Entry 6EAX (X-ray diffraction, 1.19 A resolution); this record covers chains A and I.

# Chain A
Name: Cationic trypsin
Organism: Bos taurus
Notes: EC 3.4.21.4
UniProtKB: P00760 (TRY1_BOVIN); the construct lacks a stretch of the UniProt sequence and is renumbered around it, so the offset changes along the chain: 16-34 = UniProt 24-42; 37-67 = UniProt 43-73; 69-125 = UniProt 74-130; 127-130 = UniProt 131-134; 6 more segments
Amino-acid sequence (223 residues; numbered 16 to 245 plus 3 insertion-coded residues; 10 numbers in that range are skipped by the numbering (no residue carries them; nothing is unmodelled there); the number before each row is that of its first residue):
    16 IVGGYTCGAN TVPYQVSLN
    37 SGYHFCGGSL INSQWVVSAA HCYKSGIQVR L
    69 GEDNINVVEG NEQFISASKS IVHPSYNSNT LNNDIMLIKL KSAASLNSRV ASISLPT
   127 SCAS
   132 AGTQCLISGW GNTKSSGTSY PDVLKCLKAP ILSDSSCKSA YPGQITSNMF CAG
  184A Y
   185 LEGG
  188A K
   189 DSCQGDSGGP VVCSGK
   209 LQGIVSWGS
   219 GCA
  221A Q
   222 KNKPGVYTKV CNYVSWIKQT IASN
Disulfide bonds: Cys22-Cys157, Cys42-Cys58, Cys128-Cys232, Cys136-Cys201, Cys168-Cys182, Cys191-Cys220
Bound ions: Ca2+: Glu70, Asn72, Val75, Glu80
Residues lining bound ligands: N-carboxy-L-cysteine (J3D): Asn79, Asn115, Ser116, Arg117
Curated features (UniProtKB/Swiss-Prot):
  - active site (Charge relay system): His57, Asp102, Ser195
  - binding site (Ca(2+)): Glu70, Asn72, Val75, Glu80
  - binding site (substrate): Asp189, Ser190, Gln192, Gly193, Ser195

# Chain I
Name: Cys-thr-lys-ser-ile-cys
Amino-acid sequence (6 residues; each row starts with the number of its first residue):
     1 CTKSIC

# How chain A and chain I interact
Pairs across the interface (33):
  His40(A) with Ile5(I)
  Phe41(A) with Ser4(I); Ile5(I), hydrogen bond (backbone-backbone)
  Cys42(A) with Ser4(I)
  His57(A) with Thr2(I); Lys3(I); Ser4(I)
  Leu99(A) with Thr2(I)
  Tyr151(A) with Ile5(I), hydrophobic
  Asp189(A) with Lys3(I), salt bridge
  Ser190(A) with Lys3(I), hydrogen bond (backbone-side chain)
  Cys191(A) with Lys3(I)
  Gln192(A) with Cys1(I); Thr2(I), hydrogen bond (side chain-backbone); Lys3(I); Ser4(I); Ile5(I)
  Gly193(A) with Lys3(I), hydrogen bond (backbone-backbone); Ser4(I); Ile5(I)
  Asp194(A) with Lys3(I), hydrogen bond (backbone-backbone)
  Ser195(A) with Lys3(I), hydrogen bond (side chain-backbone); Ser4(I), hydrogen bond (side chain-backbone)
  Val213(A) with Lys3(I)
  Ser214(A) with Thr2(I); Lys3(I), hydrogen bond (backbone-backbone)
  Trp215(A) with Cys1(I); Thr2(I); Lys3(I)
  Gly216(A) with Cys1(I), hydrogen bond (backbone-backbone); Lys3(I)
  Gly219(A) with Lys3(I)
  Gly226(A) with Lys3(I)
Other interface residues (no listed pair), chain A (20 interface residues in all): Tyr39

# Overview
20 residues of chain A and 5 residues of chain I are in contact; the contacts include 9 hydrogen bonds and 1
salt bridge. Among the polar pairs are Asp189(A)-Lys3(I), Ser190(A)-Lys3(I) and Gln192(A)-Thr2(I). Ligands of
chain A: N-carboxy-L-cysteine.
Chain A is Cationic trypsin (Bos taurus) and chain I is Cys-thr-lys-ser-ile-cys; the structure,
Crystallographic structure of the cyclic hexapeptide derived from the BTCI inhibitor bound to beta-trypsin in
space ..., was determined by X-ray diffraction.
